7B1B - chains D and P of the 4 polymer chains in the assembly; structure by electron microscopy, 4.23 A resolution (low resolution: residue-level contacts below are approximate; hydrogen-bond / salt-bridge calls are withheld).

# Chain D (and P)
Protein: Aael013433-pa
Source organism: Aedes aegypti
Notes: chain P of this document is another copy of the same molecule, construct and numbering; everything in this record applies to it too
UniProtKB: Q16J57 (Q16J57_AEDAE); residues 1-102 here correspond to UniProt positions 142-243 (UniProt number = residue number + 141)
Chain sequence (112 residues; each row starts with the number of its first residue):
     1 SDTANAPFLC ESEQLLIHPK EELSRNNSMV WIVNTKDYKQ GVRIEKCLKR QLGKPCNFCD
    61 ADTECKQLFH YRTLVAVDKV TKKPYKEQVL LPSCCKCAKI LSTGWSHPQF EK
Unresolved in the structure: 1-5, 105-112 (chain P: 1-5, 98-112)
Sequence notes: expression tag (103-112)
Disulfides: Cys10-Cys65, Cys47-Cys95, Cys56-Cys97

# How chain D and chain P interact
Disulfides between the chains: Cys59(D)-Cys59(P), Cys94(D)-Cys94(P)
Contacting residue pairs (42):
  Ala6(D) - Asp62(P)
  Ala6(D) - Lys66(P)
  Pro7(D) - Thr63(P)
  Phe8(D) - Lys66(P)
  Phe8(D) - Lys96(P)
  Phe8(D) - Cys97(P)
  Leu9(D) - Cys97(P)
  Glu45(D) - Leu68(P)
  Phe58(D) - Ala61(P)
  Phe58(D) - Asp62(P)
  Cys59(D) - Cys59(P)  disulfide
  Cys59(D) - Asp60(P)
  Ala61(D) - Phe58(P)
  Leu68(D) - Cys94(P)
  Phe69(D) - Arg43(P)
  His70(D) - Arg43(P)
  His70(D) - Glu45(P)
  Tyr71(D) - Leu16(P)
  Tyr71(D) - Arg43(P)
  Arg72(D) - Gly41(P)
  Arg72(D) - Val42(P)
  Arg72(D) - Arg72(P)
  Thr73(D) - Tyr38(P)
  Thr73(D) - Gln40(P)
  Thr73(D) - Gly41(P)
  Leu74(D) - Lys39(P)
  Leu74(D) - Arg72(P)
  Val75(D) - Lys39(P)
  Ala76(D) - Asp37(P)
  Ala76(D) - Tyr38(P)
  Val77(D) - Asp37(P)
  Val77(D) - Lys39(P)
  Cys94(D) - Ser93(P)
  Cys94(D) - Cys94(P)  disulfide
  Lys96(D) - Phe8(P)
  Lys96(D) - Cys95(P)
  Lys96(D) - Lys96(P)
  Cys97(D) - Phe8(P)
  Cys97(D) - Leu9(P)
  Ala98(D) - Pro7(P)
  Ala98(D) - Phe8(P)
  Lys99(D) - Pro7(P)
Also at the interface, not in a pair above, chain D (26 interface residues in all): Gly41, Ser93, Cys95
Also at the interface, not in a pair above, chain P (28 interface residues in all): His70, Thr73
The authors on this interface:
  - pairs named by the authors: Cys59(D)-Cys59(P) (covalent link), Cys94(D)-Cys94(P) (covalent link)

# Overview
26 residues of chain D face 28 of chain P across their interface; the contacts include 2 disulfide bonds. The
paper describes contacts between Cys59(D) and Cys59(P) and Cys94(D) and Cys94(P).
Both chains are Aael013433-pa (Aedes aegypti). Entry 7B1B (Cryo-EM of Aedes Aegypti Toll5A dimer bound to
Spz1C) was determined by electron microscopy together with 7B1C and 7B1D from the same study.
